PDB entry 1V0F | X-ray diffraction, 2.55 A resolution | chains B and C of the 3 polymer chains in the assembly

# Chain B (and C)
Name: Endo-alpha-sialidase
Source organism: Coliphage K1F
Notes: EC 3.2.1.129; fragment: catalytic domain, residues 246-911; chain C of this document is another copy of the same molecule, construct and numbering; everything in this record applies to it too
Reference sequence: Q858B1 (Q858B1); residue numbers follow UniProt; this construct covers 246-910
Sequence (666 residues; numbered 245 to 910; the number before each row is that of its first residue):
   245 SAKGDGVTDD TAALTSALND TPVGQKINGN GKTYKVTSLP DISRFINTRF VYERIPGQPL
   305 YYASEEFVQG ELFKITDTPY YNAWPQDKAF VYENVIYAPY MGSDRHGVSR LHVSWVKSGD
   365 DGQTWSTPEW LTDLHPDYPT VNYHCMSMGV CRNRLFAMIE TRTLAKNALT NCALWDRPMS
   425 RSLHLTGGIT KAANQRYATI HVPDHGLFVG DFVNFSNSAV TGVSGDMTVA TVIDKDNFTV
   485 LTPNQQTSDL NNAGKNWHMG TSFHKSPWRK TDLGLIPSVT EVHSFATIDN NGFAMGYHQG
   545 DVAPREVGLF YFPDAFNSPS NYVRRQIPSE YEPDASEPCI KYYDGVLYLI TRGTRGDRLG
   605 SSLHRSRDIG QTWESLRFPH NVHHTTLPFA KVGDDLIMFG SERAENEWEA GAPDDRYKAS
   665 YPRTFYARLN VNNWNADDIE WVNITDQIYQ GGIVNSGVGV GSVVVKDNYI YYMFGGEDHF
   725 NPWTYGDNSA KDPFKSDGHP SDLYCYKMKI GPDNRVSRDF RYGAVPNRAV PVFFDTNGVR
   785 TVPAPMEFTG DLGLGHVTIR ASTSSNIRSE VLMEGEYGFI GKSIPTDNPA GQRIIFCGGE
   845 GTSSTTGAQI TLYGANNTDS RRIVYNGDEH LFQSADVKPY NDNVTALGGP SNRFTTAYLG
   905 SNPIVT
Ligand contacts: N-acetyl-beta-neuraminic acid (SLB): Arg-837, Ile-839, Thr-846, Ser-847, Ser-848, Gln-853

# Chain B / chain C interface
Pairs across the interface - 350 pairs, chain B then chain C:
  Pro-266(B) with Asn-274(C); Gly-275(C)
  Val-267(B) with Gln-313(C)
  Gly-268(B) with Asn-291(C); Glu-310(C)
  Gln-269(B) with Asn-272(C), hydrogen bond; Asn-274(C); Asn-291(C), hydrogen bond
  Leu-283(B) with Asn-758(C), hydrogen bond (backbone-side chain)
  Pro-284(B) with Asp-757(C); Asn-758(C), hydrogen bond (backbone-side chain)
  Asp-285(B) with Lys-753(C), salt bridge; Pro-756(C); Asp-757(C), hydrogen bond (side chain-backbone)
  Ile-286(B) with Asp-757(C), hydrogen bond (backbone-backbone); Arg-759(C); Val-760(C)
  Ser-287(B) with Gln-313(C), hydrogen bond; Lys-753(C)
  Arg-288(B) with Gln-313(C)
  Ala-307(B) with Val-760(C)
  Glu-309(B) with Ser-761(C)
  Glu-315(B) with Arg-765(C), salt bridge
  Leu-316(B) with Asp-763(C); Phe-764(C); Arg-765(C), hydrogen bond (backbone-backbone)
  Phe-317(B) with Arg-765(C)
  Lys-318(B) with Phe-764(C); Arg-765(C), hydrogen bond (backbone-backbone); Tyr-766(C); Gly-767(C), hydrogen bond (backbone-backbone); Ala-768(C), hydrogen bond (backbone-backbone)
  Ile-319(B) with Ala-768(C)
  Thr-320(B) with Ala-768(C)
  Asp-321(B) with Tyr-766(C), hydrogen bond; Ala-768(C); Asn-771(C), hydrogen bond (backbone-backbone); Arg-772(C), salt bridge
  Thr-322(B) with Asn-771(C), hydrogen bond; Arg-772(C), hydrogen bond (backbone-side chain); Phe-777(C)
  Pro-323(B) with Asn-771(C); Arg-772(C); Pro-775(C), hydrophobic
  Tyr-324(B) with Phe-777(C), hydrophobic; Pro-787(C)
  Gln-367(B) with Arg-765(C); Gly-767(C)
  Thr-368(B) with Gly-767(C)
  Trp-369(B) with Gly-767(C), hydrogen bond (backbone-backbone); Val-769(C)
  Ser-370(B) with Val-769(C)
  Thr-371(B) with Val-769(C); Val-776(C); Phe-778(C)
  Pro-372(B) with Asn-771(C); Phe-777(C); Phe-778(C), hydrogen bond (backbone-backbone)
  Glu-373(B) with Phe-778(C)
  Trp-374(B) with Phe-777(C); Phe-778(C), hydrogen bond (backbone-backbone); Thr-780(C)
  Thr-376(B) with Thr-780(C)
  Asp-377(B) with Thr-780(C), hydrogen bond
  Glu-649(B) with Arg-759(C), salt bridge
  Tyr-661(B) with His-428(C); His-502(C)
  Ala-663(B) with Asn-338(C)
  Tyr-665(B) with Asp-365(C), hydrogen bond; Lys-710(C), hydrogen bond; Arg-759(C); Arg-762(C)
  Asn-687(B) with Val-760(C)
  Ile-688(B) with Val-760(C)
  Thr-689(B) with Val-760(C); Ser-761(C), hydrogen bond (side chain-backbone)
  Asp-690(B) with Arg-759(C); Ser-761(C), hydrogen bond (backbone-backbone); Arg-762(C)
  Ile-692(B) with Gly-363(C)
  Gly-695(B) with His-428(C)
  Gly-696(B) with His-428(C)
  Asp-722(B) with Gly-363(C)
  His-723(B) with Asn-338(C); Val-339(C); Gly-363(C), hydrogen bond (backbone-backbone)
  Phe-724(B) with Lys-361(C); Ser-362(C); Gly-363(C)
  Asn-725(B) with Ser-426(C), hydrogen bond
  Trp-727(B) with Ser-424(C); Arg-425(C)
  Thr-728(B) with Asn-458(C)
  Tyr-729(B) with Arg-425(C); Ser-426(C), hydrogen bond (backbone-side chain); His-428(C); Ser-460(C); His-502(C); Gly-504(C)
  Gly-730(B) with Phe-456(C); Asn-458(C); Gly-504(C); Thr-505(C)
  Asp-731(B) with Phe-456(C); Ser-506(C), hydrogen bond
  Phe-738(B) with Pro-775(C), hydrophobic; Pro-787(C), hydrophobic; Ala-788(C), hydrophobic
  Asp-741(B) with Lys-361(C), salt bridge; Arg-772(C), hydrogen bond (backbone-side chain)
  His-743(B) with Arg-772(C)
  Asp-746(B) with Arg-772(C), salt bridge
  Tyr-748(B) with Phe-764(C), hydrophobic
  Asp-763(B) with Arg-765(C), salt bridge
  Phe-764(B) with Arg-765(C), hydrogen bond (backbone-side chain)
  Pro-770(B) with Pro-770(C)
  Arg-772(B) with Arg-784(C), hydrogen bond (backbone-side chain)
  Ala-773(B) with Val-769(C), hydrophobic; Val-776(C); Arg-784(C), hydrogen bond (backbone-side chain)
  Val-774(B) with Val-774(C), hydrophobic; Val-776(C), hydrophobic
  Pro-775(B) with Arg-784(C)
  Phe-778(B) with Ser-740(C)
  Arg-784(B) with Pro-323(C); Phe-738(C), hydrogen bond (side chain-backbone)
  Ala-788(B) with Arg-784(C)
  Pro-789(B) with Val-783(C)
  Met-790(B) with Arg-784(C); Val-786(C), hydrophobic
  Glu-791(B) with Val-783(C); Arg-784(C), hydrogen bond (backbone-backbone); Thr-785(C); Val-786(C), hydrogen bond (backbone-backbone); Arg-804(C), salt bridge
  Phe-792(B) with Val-786(C)
  Thr-793(B) with Thr-785(C); Val-786(C), hydrogen bond (backbone-backbone); Pro-787(C)
  Gly-794(B) with Val-786(C); Pro-787(C), hydrogen bond (backbone-backbone); Ala-788(C); Pro-789(C)
  Asp-795(B) with Pro-789(C); Met-790(C), hydrogen bond (backbone-backbone)
  Leu-796(B) with Met-790(C)
  Gly-797(B) with Met-790(C), hydrogen bond (backbone-backbone); Glu-791(C); Phe-792(C), hydrogen bond (backbone-backbone)
  Leu-798(B) with Phe-792(C); Leu-796(C), hydrophobic
  Gly-799(B) with Phe-792(C), hydrogen bond (backbone-backbone)
  His-800(B) with Asp-795(C); Leu-796(C), hydrogen bond (backbone-backbone)
  Val-801(B) with Leu-796(C); Leu-798(C), hydrophobic
  Thr-802(B) with Leu-796(C), hydrogen bond (backbone-backbone); Gly-797(C); Leu-798(C), hydrogen bond (backbone-backbone)
  Ile-803(B) with Leu-798(C); Gly-799(C)
  Arg-804(B) with Leu-798(C), hydrogen bond (backbone-backbone)
  Ser-806(B) with Gly-799(C); His-800(C)
  Thr-807(B) with His-800(C)
  Arg-812(B) with Thr-846(C)
  Glu-814(B) with His-800(C), salt bridge; Val-801(C), hydrogen bond (backbone-backbone)
  Val-815(B) with Val-801(C); Ile-803(C), hydrophobic
  Leu-816(B) with His-800(C); Val-801(C), hydrogen bond (backbone-backbone); Thr-802(C); Ile-803(C), hydrogen bond (backbone-backbone)
  Met-817(B) with Ile-803(C); Ser-813(C)
  Glu-818(B) with Thr-802(C); Ile-803(C), hydrogen bond (backbone-backbone); Arg-804(C), salt bridge; Ser-813(C), hydrogen bond (backbone-side chain)
  Gly-819(B) with Ala-805(C); Ile-811(C)
  Glu-820(B) with Ile-811(C), hydrogen bond (backbone-backbone)
  Tyr-821(B) with Ile-811(C), hydrogen bond (backbone-backbone); Arg-812(C), hydrogen bond; Ser-813(C), hydrogen bond (backbone-backbone)
  Gly-822(B) with Ser-813(C)
  Phe-823(B) with Arg-812(C); Ser-813(C), hydrogen bond (backbone-backbone); Glu-814(C); Val-815(C), hydrogen bond (backbone-backbone); Leu-816(C), hydrophobic
  Ile-824(B) with Val-815(C)
  Gly-825(B) with Val-815(C), hydrogen bond (backbone-backbone); Leu-816(C); Met-817(C), hydrogen bond (backbone-backbone)
  Lys-826(B) with Met-817(C), hydrogen bond (side chain-backbone); Glu-818(C), hydrogen bond (side chain-backbone); Gly-819(C), hydrogen bond (side chain-backbone); Glu-820(C); Tyr-821(C); Gly-822(C)
  Ser-827(B) with Met-817(C), hydrogen bond (backbone-backbone); Glu-818(C)
  Pro-829(B) with Gly-819(C); Glu-820(C)
  Asn-832(B) with Glu-820(C)
  Gly-835(B) with Glu-820(C)
  Gln-836(B) with Glu-820(C)
  Arg-837(B) with Glu-820(C), salt bridge; Tyr-821(C); Gly-822(C), hydrogen bond (backbone-backbone)
  Ile-838(B) with Gly-822(C)
  Ile-839(B) with Gly-822(C), hydrogen bond (backbone-backbone); Phe-823(C); Ile-824(C), hydrogen bond (backbone-backbone)
  Phe-840(B) with Ile-824(C); Phe-840(C), hydrophobic; Leu-856(C)
  Cys-841(B) with Phe-823(C), hydrophobic; Ile-824(C), hydrogen bond (backbone-backbone); Gly-825(C); Lys-826(C); Ile-838(C); Leu-856(C)
  Gly-842(B) with Lys-826(C); Gln-836(C); Leu-856(C); Gly-858(C), hydrogen bond (backbone-backbone)
  Gly-843(B) with Phe-823(C); Gly-825(C); Lys-826(C), hydrogen bond (backbone-backbone); Gln-836(C)
  Glu-844(B) with Phe-823(C); Lys-826(C), hydrogen bond (backbone-backbone); Ile-828(C); Gln-836(C)
  Gly-845(B) with Phe-823(C)
  Thr-846(B) with Phe-823(C)
  Ser-848(B) with Arg-865(C), hydrogen bond (backbone-side chain)
  Thr-849(B) with Ala-859(C)
  Thr-850(B) with Gly-858(C); Ala-859(C), hydrogen bond (backbone-backbone)
  Gly-851(B) with Tyr-857(C); Gly-858(C); Ala-859(C); Arg-865(C), hydrogen bond (backbone-side chain)
  Ala-852(B) with Leu-856(C); Tyr-857(C), hydrogen bond (backbone-backbone); Arg-865(C); Arg-866(C); Ile-867(C), hydrophobic
  Ile-854(B) with Ile-854(C), hydrophobic; Leu-856(C), hydrophobic
  Tyr-869(B) with Tyr-869(C); Phe-876(C)
  Asn-870(B) with Arg-865(C), hydrogen bond (backbone-side chain); Ile-867(C)
  Gly-871(B) with Arg-865(C); Ile-867(C)
  Asp-872(B) with Ser-864(C); Arg-865(C), salt bridge
  Glu-873(B) with Arg-865(C); Arg-866(C), salt bridge; Ile-867(C), hydrogen bond (backbone-backbone)
  His-874(B) with Ile-867(C); Tyr-869(C), hydrogen bond
  Leu-875(B) with Arg-866(C); Ile-867(C), hydrogen bond (backbone-backbone); Val-868(C); Tyr-869(C), hydrogen bond (backbone-backbone)
  Phe-876(B) with Tyr-869(C), hydrophobic; His-874(C); Phe-876(C), hydrophobic
  Gln-877(B) with Val-868(C); Tyr-869(C), hydrogen bond (backbone-backbone); Asn-870(C); Gly-871(C), hydrogen bond (backbone-backbone); His-874(C), hydrogen bond (backbone-side chain)
  Ser-878(B) with Asn-870(C), hydrogen bond; Gly-871(C)
  Ala-879(B) with Gly-871(C), hydrogen bond (backbone-backbone); Asp-872(C); Glu-873(C); His-874(C)
  Asp-880(B) with His-874(C)
  Val-881(B) with His-874(C); Phe-876(C), hydrophobic
  Lys-882(B) with His-874(C), hydrogen bond (backbone-backbone); Leu-875(C); Phe-876(C), hydrogen bond (backbone-backbone)
  Pro-883(B) with Phe-876(C)
  Tyr-884(B) with Phe-876(C), hydrogen bond (backbone-backbone); Gln-877(C)
  Thr-889(B) with Ala-879(C); Asp-880(C)
  Ala-890(B) with Asp-880(C), hydrogen bond (backbone-side chain); Val-881(C), hydrogen bond (backbone-backbone)
  Leu-891(B) with Val-881(C)
  Gly-892(B) with Asp-880(C); Val-881(C), hydrogen bond (backbone-backbone); Lys-882(C)
  Pro-894(B) with Asp-886(C)
  Ser-895(B) with Asp-886(C)
  Asn-896(B) with Lys-882(C); Pro-883(C), hydrogen bond (side chain-backbone); Tyr-884(C), hydrogen bond (side chain-backbone); Asp-886(C), hydrogen bond (backbone-side chain)
  Arg-897(B) with Pro-883(C); Asn-885(C); Asp-886(C), salt bridge; Asn-887(C), hydrogen bond (backbone-backbone); Thr-910(C)
  Phe-898(B) with Val-881(C); Lys-882(C); Pro-883(C); Thr-889(C); Leu-891(C), hydrophobic
  Thr-899(B) with Asn-887(C); Val-888(C); Thr-889(C), hydrogen bond (backbone-backbone); Ala-890(C)
  Thr-900(B) with Ala-890(C); Leu-891(C), hydrogen bond (backbone-backbone)
  Ala-901(B) with Leu-891(C)
  Tyr-902(B) with Ala-890(C), hydrophobic; Leu-891(C), hydrogen bond (backbone-backbone); Gly-892(C); Gly-893(C); Pro-894(C); Arg-897(C); Phe-898(C), hydrogen bond (backbone-backbone)
  Leu-903(B) with Arg-897(C); Phe-898(C)
  Gly-904(B) with Phe-898(C), hydrogen bond (backbone-backbone); Thr-899(C), hydrogen bond (backbone-backbone)
  Ser-905(B) with Thr-899(C), hydrogen bond (side chain-backbone); Thr-900(C)
  Asn-906(B) with Thr-900(C), hydrogen bond (backbone-side chain)
  Pro-907(B) with Thr-900(C); Ala-901(C)
  Ile-908(B) with Thr-900(C); Ala-901(C), hydrogen bond (backbone-backbone); Tyr-902(C); Leu-903(C), hydrogen bond (backbone-backbone)
  Val-909(B) with Leu-903(C); Ser-905(C); Asn-906(C)
  Thr-910(B) with Leu-903(C), hydrogen bond (backbone-backbone); Gly-904(C)
Other interface residues (no listed pair), chain B (167 interface residues in all): Lys-270, Tyr-306, Leu-375, Ser-733, Gln-853, Arg-865, Arg-866, Val-868, Asn-887, Gly-893
Other interface residues (no listed pair), chain C (157 interface residues in all): Phe-311, Asp-364, Ser-370, Asp-470, Met-503, His-508, Lys-509, Asp-711, Asp-779, Thr-793, Gly-794, Ser-827, Arg-837, Glu-844, Asp-863, Ser-878, Asn-896, Pro-907

# In short
167 residues of chain B and 157 residues of chain C are in contact; the contacts include 103 hydrogen bonds
and 14 salt bridges. Among the polar pairs are Asp-285(B)/Lys-753(C), Glu-315(B)/Arg-765(C) and
Asp-321(B)/Arg-772(C). Ligands of chain B: N-acetyl-beta-neuraminic acid.
Chain B and chain C are both Endo-alpha-sialidase (Coliphage K1F); the structure, Endosialidase of
Bacteriophage K1F in complex with oligomeric alpha-2,8-sialic acid, was determined by X-ray diffraction (same
publication as 1V0E).
